PDB entry 1UQS | X-ray diffraction, 3.10 A resolution | chains A and B

== Chain A ==
Name: T-cell surface glycoprotein CD1B
From: Homo sapiens
Notes: fragment: fragment: residues 18-295
UniProt: P29016 (CD1B_HUMAN); residues 0-277 here correspond to UniProt positions 18-295 (UniProt number = residue number + 18)
Sequence (300 residues; numbered -2 to 297; the number before each row is that of its first residue; numbers below 1 keep their minus sign (Met-2 is residue -2)):
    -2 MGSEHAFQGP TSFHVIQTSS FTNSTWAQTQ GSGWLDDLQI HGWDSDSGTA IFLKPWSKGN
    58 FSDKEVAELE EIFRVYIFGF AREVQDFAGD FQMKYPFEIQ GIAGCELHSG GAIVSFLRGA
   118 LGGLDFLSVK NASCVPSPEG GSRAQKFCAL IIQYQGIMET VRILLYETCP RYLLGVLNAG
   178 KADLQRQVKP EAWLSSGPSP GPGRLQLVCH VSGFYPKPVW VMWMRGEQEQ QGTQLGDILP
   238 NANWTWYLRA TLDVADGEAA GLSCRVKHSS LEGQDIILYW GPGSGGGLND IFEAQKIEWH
Not modelled in the structure: -2 to 2, 284-297
Disulfides: Cys102-Cys166, Cys131-Cys145, Cys206-Cys261
Residues lining bound ligands: glucose monomycolate (GMM): Phe10, Val12, Ile13, Gln14, Gly28, Ser29, His38, Trp40, Leu66, Ile69, Phe70, Val72, Tyr73, Gly76, Phe77, Arg79, Glu80, Val81, Phe84, Phe88, Met90, Ile96, Gln97, Gly98, Ile99, Ala100, Leu114, Gly116, Ala117, Phe123, Leu124, Phe144, Leu147, Tyr151, Ile154, Thr157, Leu161, Cys166, Tyr169
Swiss-Prot annotation at these positions:
  - glycosylation (N-linked (GlcNAc...) asparagine): Asn20, Asn57, Asn128, Asn240

== Chain B ==
Name: Beta-2-microglobulin
From: Homo sapiens
UniProt: P01884 (B2MG_HUMAN); residues 1-99 here correspond to UniProt positions 21-119 (UniProt number = residue number + 20)
Sequence (100 residues; numbered 0 to 99; the number before each row is that of its first residue; numbering starts at 0):
     0 MIQRTPKIQV YSRHPAENGK SNFLNCYVSG FHPSDIEVDL LKNGERIEKV EHSDLSFSKD
    60 WSFYLLYYTE FTPTEKDEYA CRVNHVTLSQ PKIVKWDRDM
Disulfides: Cys25-Cys80

== How chain A and chain B interact ==
Residue-residue contacts (51; chain A residue first):
  Ile13(A) - Phe56(B)  hydrophobic
  Thr15(A) - Leu54(B)
  Thr15(A) - Phe56(B)
  Thr15(A) - Phe62(B)
  Gln27(A) - Leu54(B)
  Trp31(A) - Ser55(B)
  Gln36(A) - Asp53(B)
  Pro93(A) - Met0(B)
  Glu95(A) - His31(B)
  Glu95(A) - Pro32(B)
  Glu95(A) - Ser33(B)  hydrogen bond
  Glu95(A) - Phe62(B)
  Gln97(A) - His31(B)  hydrogen bond
  Gln97(A) - Phe56(B)
  Gln97(A) - Trp60(B)  hydrogen bond (side chain-backbone)
  Gln97(A) - Phe62(B)
  Gly98(A) - Phe56(B)
  Arg115(A) - Trp60(B)
  Gly116(A) - Trp60(B)
  Ala117(A) - Trp60(B)
  Gly119(A) - Ile1(B)  hydrogen bond (backbone-backbone)
  Gly120(A) - Ile1(B)
  Gly120(A) - His31(B)
  Gly120(A) - Trp60(B)
  Asp122(A) - Trp60(B)  hydrogen bond
  Glu188(A) - His13(B)  salt bridge
  Glu188(A) - Pro14(B)
  Trp190(A) - Pro14(B)
  Ser192(A) - Asp98(B)  hydrogen bond (side chain-backbone)
  Ser193(A) - Asp98(B)
  Pro195(A) - Met99(B)  hydrophobic
  Val205(A) - Asp98(B)
  Val205(A) - Met99(B)
  His207(A) - Asp98(B)
  Ser209(A) - Arg12(B)  hydrogen bond (side chain-backbone)
  Asp234(A) - Lys6(B)  salt bridge
  Asp234(A) - Gln8(B)
  Leu236(A) - Gln8(B)
  Leu236(A) - Tyr10(B)
  Pro237(A) - Tyr10(B)  hydrogen bond (backbone-side chain)
  Pro237(A) - Tyr26(B)
  Pro237(A) - Leu65(B)
  Asn238(A) - Arg12(B)
  Asn238(A) - Asn24(B)  hydrogen bond
  Asn238(A) - Leu65(B)
  Ala239(A) - Leu65(B)
  Ala239(A) - Tyr67(B)
  Asn240(A) - Arg12(B)
  Tyr244(A) - Tyr10(B)  hydrophobic
  Tyr244(A) - Ser11(B)
  Arg246(A) - Met99(B)
Other interface residues (no listed pair), chain A (37 interface residues in all): Gln14, Ser17, Ser29, Ile99, Leu121, Gly194
Other interface residues (no listed pair), chain B (27 interface residues in all): Asp59, Asp96, Arg97

== Summary ==
37 residues of chain A and 27 residues of chain B are in contact, with 9 hydrogen bonds and 2 salt bridges.
Polar contacts include Glu188(A)-His13(B), Asp234(A)-Lys6(B) and Glu95(A)-Ser33(B). Ligands of chain A:
glucose monomycolate.
Chain A is T-cell surface glycoprotein CD1B and chain B is Beta-2-microglobulin, both from Homo sapiens; the
structure, The Crystal Structure of Human CD1b with a Bound Bacterial Glycolipid, was determined by X-ray
diffraction.
